PDB entry 5SB6 | X-ray diffraction, 2.30 A resolution | chains A and E of the 6 polymer chains in the assembly

Chain A:
Molecule: Tubulin alpha-1B chain
From: Bos taurus
UniProtKB: P81947 (TBA1B_BOVIN); residues 1-451 here = UniProt positions 1-451
Amino-acid sequence (451 residues; row label = number of the first residue in the row):
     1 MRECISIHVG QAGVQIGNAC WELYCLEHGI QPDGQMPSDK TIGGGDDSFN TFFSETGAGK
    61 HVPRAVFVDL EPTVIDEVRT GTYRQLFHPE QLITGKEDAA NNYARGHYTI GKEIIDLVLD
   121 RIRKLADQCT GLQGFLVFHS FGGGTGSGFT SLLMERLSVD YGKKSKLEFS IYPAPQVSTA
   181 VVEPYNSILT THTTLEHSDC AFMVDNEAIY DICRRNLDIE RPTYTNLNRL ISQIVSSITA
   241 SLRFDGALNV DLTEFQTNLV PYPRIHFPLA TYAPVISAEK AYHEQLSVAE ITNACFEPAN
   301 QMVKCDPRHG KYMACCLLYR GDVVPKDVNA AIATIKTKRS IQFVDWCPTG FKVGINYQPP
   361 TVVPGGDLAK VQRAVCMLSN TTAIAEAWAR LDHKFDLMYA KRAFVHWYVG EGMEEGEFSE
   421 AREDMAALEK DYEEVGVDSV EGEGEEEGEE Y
Disordered / not traced: 438-451
Bound ions: Ca2+: Asp-39, Thr-41, Gly-44, Glu-55
Residues lining bound ligands: GTP (guanosine-5'-triphosphate): Gly-10, Gln-11, Ala-12, Gln-15, Ile-16, Asp-69, Asp-98, Ala-99, Ala-100, Asn-101, Ser-140, Gly-142, Gly-143, Gly-144, Thr-145, Gly-146, Ile-171, Pro-173, Val-177, Ser-178, Thr-179, Glu-183, Asn-206, Tyr-224, Leu-227, Asn-228, Ile-231
Reported in the primary citation:
  - binding site for the ligand 4FK: Leu-136

Chain E:
Molecule: Stathmin-4
From: Rattus norvegicus
UniProtKB: P63043 (STMN4_RAT); residues 5-145 here correspond to UniProt positions 49-189 (UniProt number = residue number + 44)
Amino-acid sequence (143 residues; each row starts with the number of its first residue):
     3 MADMEVIELN KCTSGQSFEV ILKPPSFDGV PEFNASLPRR RDPSLEEIQK KLEAAEERRK
    63 YQEAELLKHL AEKREHEREV IQKAIEENNN FIKMAKEKLA QKMESNKENR EAHLAAMLER
   123 LQEKDKHAEE VRKNKELKEE ASR
Disordered / not traced: 3-5, 29-43, 142-145
Differences from the reference sequence: initiating methionine (3); expression tag (4)
Curated features (UniProtKB/Swiss-Prot):
  - modified residue: Ser-46 (Phosphoserine)

Interface between chain A and chain E:
Pairs across the interface - 60 pairs, chain A then chain E:
  Tyr-108(A) / Leu-54(E)  hydrophobic
  Tyr-108(A) / Ala-57(E)  hydrophobic
  Tyr-108(A) / Arg-61(E)
  Thr-109(A) / Arg-61(E)  hydrogen bond
  Lys-112(A) / Glu-58(E)  salt bridge
  Leu-152(A) / Leu-54(E)  hydrophobic
  Glu-155(A) / Ile-50(E)
  Arg-156(A) / Leu-47(E)
  Arg-156(A) / Gln-51(E)
  Ser-158(A) / Asp-44(E)
  Val-159(A) / Pro-45(E)
  Glu-196(A) / Asp-44(E)
  His-197(A) / Asp-44(E)  salt bridge
  His-197(A) / Pro-45(E)
  Asp-245(A) / Cys-14(E)
  Asp-245(A) / Ser-16(E)  hydrogen bond (backbone-side chain)
  Ala-247(A) / Asn-12(E)
  Ala-247(A) / Ser-19(E)
  Leu-248(A) / Ser-19(E)
  Pro-325(A) / Gln-18(E)
  Pro-325(A) / Phe-20(E)  hydrophobic
  Asn-329(A) / Met-6(E)
  Asn-329(A) / Val-8(E)
  Asn-329(A) / Phe-20(E)
  Asn-329(A) / Val-22(E)
  Ile-332(A) / Val-22(E)  hydrophobic
  Lys-336(A) / Leu-24(E)
  Asp-345(A) / Pro-27(E)
  Asp-345(A) / Ser-28(E)  hydrogen bond (backbone-backbone)
  Cys-347(A) / Pro-27(E)
  Pro-348(A) / Lys-25(E)
  Pro-348(A) / Pro-27(E)
  Thr-349(A) / Ile-23(E)
  Thr-349(A) / Leu-24(E)  hydrogen bond (backbone-backbone)
  Thr-349(A) / Lys-25(E)  hydrogen bond (backbone-backbone)
  Gly-350(A) / Val-22(E)
  Phe-351(A) / Glu-21(E)
  Phe-351(A) / Val-22(E)  hydrogen bond (backbone-backbone)
  Phe-351(A) / Leu-24(E)  hydrophobic
  Lys-352(A) / Phe-20(E)
  Lys-352(A) / Glu-21(E)  salt bridge
  Val-353(A) / Ser-19(E)
  Val-353(A) / Phe-20(E)  hydrogen bond (backbone-backbone)
  Val-353(A) / Val-22(E)  hydrophobic
  Gly-354(A) / Gln-18(E)
  Ile-355(A) / Gly-17(E)
  Ile-355(A) / Gln-18(E)  hydrogen bond (backbone-backbone)
  Asn-356(A) / Ser-16(E)
  Tyr-357(A) / Thr-15(E)
  Tyr-357(A) / Ser-16(E)  hydrogen bond (backbone-backbone)
  Tyr-357(A) / Gly-17(E)
  Tyr-357(A) / Gln-18(E)  hydrogen bond
  Val-409(A) / Gln-64(E)  hydrogen bond (backbone-side chain)
  Gly-410(A) / Arg-61(E)
  Gly-410(A) / Gln-64(E)
  Glu-411(A) / Arg-61(E)  hydrogen bond (backbone-side chain)
  Gly-412(A) / Ala-57(E)
  Gly-412(A) / Arg-60(E)  hydrogen bond (backbone-side chain)
  Gly-412(A) / Arg-61(E)
  Glu-414(A) / Arg-60(E)  salt bridge
Also at the interface, not in a pair above, chain A (40 interface residues in all): His-107, Glu-113, Gly-246, Val-328, Ala-333, Trp-346
Also at the interface, not in a pair above, chain E (31 interface residues in all): Ser-46, Lys-53, Glu-55

Overview:
Chain A and chain E form an interface of 40 and 31 residues respectively; the contacts include 13 hydrogen
bonds and 4 salt bridges. Among the polar pairs are Lys-112(A)/Glu-58(E), His-197(A)/Asp-44(E) and
Lys-352(A)/Glu-21(E). Chain A binds GTP. From the paper: a binding site for the ligand 4FK at Leu-136(A).
Chain A is Tubulin alpha-1B chain (Bos taurus) and chain E is Stathmin-4 (Rattus norvegicus); the structure,
Tubulin-todalam-10-complex, was determined by X-ray diffraction (same publication as 5SB3, 5SB4, 5SB5, 5SB7
and 7Z7D).
